Entry 8V52 (X-ray diffraction, 2.50 A resolution); this record covers chains C and D of the 6 polymer chains in the assembly.

# Chain C
Molecule: 2A10 Fab Light chain
From: Homo sapiens
Notes: antibody fragment or engineered binder
Chain sequence (218 residues; numbered 1 to 218; the number before each row is that of its first residue):
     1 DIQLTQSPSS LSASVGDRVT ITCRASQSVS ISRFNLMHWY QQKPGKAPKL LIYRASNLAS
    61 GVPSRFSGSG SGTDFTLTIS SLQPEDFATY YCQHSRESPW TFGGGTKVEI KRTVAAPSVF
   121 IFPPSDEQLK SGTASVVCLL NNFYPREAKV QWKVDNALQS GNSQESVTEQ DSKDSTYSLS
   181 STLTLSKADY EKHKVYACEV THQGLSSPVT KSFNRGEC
Disordered / not traced: 217-218
Disulfides: Cys23-Cys92, Cys138-Cys198

# Chain D
Molecule: 2A10 Fab Heavy Chain
From: Homo sapiens
Notes: antibody fragment or engineered binder
Chain sequence (227 residues; each row starts with the number of its first residue; a row labelled like 85A-85C holds insertion residues (85A, then the next letters in order)):
     1 EVQLLESGGG LVQPGGSLRL SCAASGFDFN SYGMSWVRQA PGKGLELVSD IVSKTYNYAT
    61 YYSDSVKDRF TISRDDSKNT LYLQM
85A-85C NSL
    86 RAEDTAVYYC TVAPGGS
  102K F
   103 DYWGQGTLVT VSSASTKGPS VFPLAPSSKS TSGGTAALGC LVKDYFPEPV TVSWNSGALT
   163 SGVHTFPAVL QSSGLYSLSS VVTVPSSSLG TQTYICNVNH KPSNTKVDKK VEPKSCDKTH
   223 T
Disordered / not traced: 217-223
Disulfides: Cys22-Cys95, Cys142-Cys198

# How chain C and chain D interact
Residue-residue contacts (71):
  His38(C) - Gly101(D)  hydrogen bond (side chain-backbone)
  His38(C) - Ser102(D)
  Tyr40(C) - Ser102(D)
  Tyr40(C) - Phe102K(D)  hydrogen bond (side chain-backbone)
  Tyr40(C) - Trp105(D)
  Gln42(C) - Gln39(D)  hydrogen bond
  Gln42(C) - Tyr94(D)  hydrogen bond
  Lys46(C) - Tyr94(D)
  Lys46(C) - Gln107(D)
  Ala47(C) - Tyr94(D)  hydrophobic
  Ala47(C) - Gly106(D)
  Ala47(C) - Gln107(D)  hydrogen bond (backbone-side chain)
  Pro48(C) - Leu45(D)  hydrophobic
  Pro48(C) - Trp105(D)
  Leu50(C) - Ser102(D)
  Leu50(C) - Phe102K(D)
  Leu50(C) - Asp103(D)
  Tyr53(C) - Ser102(D)
  Tyr91(C) - Gln39(D)  hydrogen bond
  Tyr91(C) - Lys43(D)
  Tyr91(C) - Gly44(D)
  Tyr91(C) - Leu45(D)  hydrophobic
  Gln93(C) - Gly101(D)  hydrogen bond (side chain-backbone)
  Gln93(C) - Phe102K(D)
  Ser95(C) - Gly101(D)
  Ser98(C) - Tyr61(D)
  Pro99(C) - Tyr61(D)  hydrophobic
  Trp100(C) - Leu47(D)
  Trp100(C) - Tyr61(D)  hydrogen bond (backbone-side chain)
  Trp100(C) - Ala98(D)  hydrophobic
  Trp100(C) - Gly100(D)
  Trp100(C) - Gly101(D)
  Trp100(C) - Phe102K(D)  hydrophobic
  Phe102(C) - Val37(D)  hydrophobic
  Phe102(C) - Leu45(D)
  Phe102(C) - Phe102K(D)  hydrophobic
  Val119(C) - Ser134(D)
  Phe120(C) - Ser134(D)
  Phe120(C) - Thr137(D)
  Phe120(C) - Ala139(D)  hydrophobic
  Phe122(C) - Leu126(D)
  Phe122(C) - Ala127(D)
  Phe122(C) - Ala139(D)
  Ser125(C) - Phe124(D)
  Ser125(C) - Pro125(D)
  Glu127(C) - Pro125(D)
  Glu127(C) - Lys211(D)  salt bridge
  Gln128(C) - Phe124(D)
  Gln128(C) - Lys145(D)
  Ser135(C) - Leu143(D)
  Ser135(C) - Lys145(D)
  Val137(C) - Leu126(D)  hydrophobic
  Leu139(C) - Ala139(D)  hydrophobic
  Leu139(C) - Phe168(D)  hydrophobic
  Leu139(C) - Val183(D)  hydrophobic
  Asn141(C) - His166(D)
  Asn141(C) - Thr185(D)
  Asn142(C) - His166(D)  hydrogen bond
  Gln164(C) - Val171(D)
  Gln164(C) - Leu172(D)  hydrogen bond (side chain-backbone)
  Gln164(C) - Gln173(D)
  Glu165(C) - Val171(D)
  Ser166(C) - Phe168(D)
  Ser166(C) - Pro169(D)  hydrogen bond (side chain-backbone)
  Val167(C) - Pro169(D)
  Thr168(C) - Phe168(D)
  Ser178(C) - His166(D)  hydrogen bond
  Ser178(C) - Phe168(D)
  Leu179(C) - Phe168(D)
  Ser180(C) - Phe168(D)
  Lys211(C) - Thr133(D)  hydrogen bond (side chain-backbone)
Also at the interface, not in a pair above, chain C (41 interface residues in all): Asp1, Gly45, Gly104, Ser118, Pro123, Thr184
Also at the interface, not in a pair above, chain D (41 interface residues in all): Asp64, Ala138, Leu140, Thr167, Ser181

# In short
The chain C/chain D interface involves 41 residues from each chain, with 13 hydrogen bonds and 1 salt bridge.
Polar pairs include Glu127(C)-Lys211(D), His38(C)-Gly101(D) and Tyr40(C)-Phe102K(D).
Here chain C is 2A10 Fab Light chain and chain D is 2A10 Fab Heavy Chain, both from Homo sapiens. Entry 8V52
(Crystal structure of 2A10 Fab bound to Human TGF-beta3) was determined by X-ray diffraction.
